PDB entry 8FLS | electron microscopy, 3.09 A resolution | chains P and R of the 6 polymer chains in the assembly

[Chain P]
Name: Abaloparatide
Amino-acid sequence (34 residues; each row starts with the number of its first residue):
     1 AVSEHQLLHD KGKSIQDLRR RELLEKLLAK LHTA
Not modelled in the structure: 33-34
Modified residues: Ala29 (alpha-aminoisobutyric acid; AIB)

[Chain R]
Name: Parathyroid hormone/parathyroid hormone-related peptide receptor
From: Homo sapiens
UniProt: Q03431 (PTH1R_HUMAN); residue numbers follow UniProt; this construct covers 28-593
Amino-acid sequence (616 residues; numbered -3 to 612; the number before each row is that of its first residue; numbers below 1 keep their minus sign (Met-3 is residue -3)):
    -3 MKTIIALSYI FCLVFADYKD DDDLEVLFQG PADDVMTKEE QIFLLHRAQA QCEKRLKEVL
    57 QRPASIMESD KGWTSASTSG KPRKDKASGK LYPESEEDKE APTGSRYRGR PCLPEWDHIL
   117 CWPLGAPGEV VAVPCPDYIY DFNHKGHAYR RCDRNGSWEL VPGHNRTWAN YSECVKFLTN
   177 ETREREVFDR LGMIYTVGYS VSLASLTVAV LILAYFRRLH CTRNYIHMHL FLSFMLRAVS
   237 IFVKDAVLYS GATLDEAERL TEEELRAIAQ APPPPATAAA GYAGCRVAVT FFLYFLATNY
   297 YWILVEGLYL HSLIFMAFFS EKKYLWGFTV FGWGLPAVFV AVWVSVRATL ANTGCWDLSS
   357 GNKKWIIQVP ILASIVLNFI LFINIVRVLA TKLRETNAGR CDTRQQYRKL LKSTLVLMPL
   417 FGVHYIVFMA TPYTEVSGTL WQVQMHYEML FNSFQGFFVA IIYCFCNGEV QAEIKKSWSR
   477 WTLALDFKRK ARSGSSSYSY GPMVSHTSVT NVGPRVGLGL PLSPRLLPTA TTNGHPQLPG
   537 HAKPGTPALE TLETTPPAMA APKDDGFLNG SCSGLDEEAS GPERPPALLQ EEWETVMPAG
   597 LEVLFQGPHH HHHHHH
Not modelled in the structure: -3 to 30, 55-104, 247-276, 393-398, 479-612
Construct notes: expression tag (-3 to 27, 594-612)
Disulfides: Cys48-Cys117, Cys108-Cys148, Cys131-Cys170, Cys281-Cys351

[Interface between chain P and chain R]
Pairs across the interface - 67 pairs, chain P then chain R:
  Ala1(P) with Trp361(R), hydrophobic; Met425(R), hydrogen bond (backbone-backbone); Thr427(R), hydrogen bond (backbone-backbone); Tyr429(R), hydrophobic
  Val2(P) with Leu292(R), hydrophobic; Tyr296(R); Gln364(R), hydrogen bond (backbone-side chain); Ile367(R), hydrophobic
  Ser3(P) with Met441(R); Glu444(R), hydrogen bond; Met445(R); Asn448(R), hydrogen bond
  Glu4(P) with Tyr195(R), hydrogen bond; Arg233(R), salt bridge; Ile237(R); Phe288(R); Leu292(R); Met445(R); Asn448(R)
  His5(P) with Leu289(R); Lys360(R); Ile363(R); Gln364(R), hydrogen bond
  Gln6(P) with Tyr429(R); Thr430(R); Trp437(R); Gln440(R), hydrogen bond; Met441(R)
  Leu7(P) with Phe184(R), hydrophobic; Leu187(R), hydrophobic; Tyr191(R), hydrophobic; Met445(R), hydrophobic
  Leu8(P) with Lys240(R); Leu244(R), hydrophobic; Tyr245(R); Phe288(R), hydrophobic; Asp353(R)
  His9(P) with Asp353(R); Ser355(R); Lys360(R); Tyr429(R), hydrogen bond
  Asp10(P) with Val432(R); Trp437(R), hydrogen bond
  Lys11(P) with Phe184(R); Tyr245(R)
  Gly12(P) with Asp353(R)
  Ser14(P) with Glu180(R), hydrogen bond; Phe184(R)
  Ile15(P) with Tyr245(R), hydrophobic
  Gln16(P) with Val31(R); Met32(R), hydrogen bond (side chain-backbone); Thr33(R)
  Leu18(P) with Arg181(R)
  Arg20(P) with Met32(R), hydrogen bond (side chain-backbone); Tyr136(R); Asp137(R), salt bridge
  Arg21(P) with Asp137(R), salt bridge
  Leu23(P) with Lys34(R); Ile38(R), hydrophobic
  Leu24(P) with Asp137(R); Phe138(R), hydrophobic
  Leu28(P) with Ile115(R), hydrophobic; Tyr167(R), hydrophobic; Val171(R), hydrophobic
  Leu31(P) with Asp113(R); Ile115(R), hydrophobic
  His32(P) with Ala165(R)
Other interface residues (no listed pair), chain P (25 interface residues in all): Arg19, Leu27
Other interface residues (no listed pair), chain R (53 interface residues in all): Leu41, His114, Asn166, Leu174, Leu354, Leu368, Phe424
From the paper, about this interface:
  - specific contacts: Val2(P)-Leu292(R) (hydrophobic contact), Glu4(P)-Arg233(R) (salt bridge), Gln6(P)-Gln440(R) (hydrogen bond), Leu7(P)-Met441(R) (hydrophobic contact)

[In short]
25 residues of chain P and 53 residues of chain R are in contact, with 13 hydrogen bonds and 3 salt bridges.
Polar pairs include Glu4(P)-Arg233(R), Arg20(P)-Asp137(R) and Arg21(P)-Asp137(R). The paper describes
hydrophobic contacts between Val2(P) and Leu292(R) and Leu7(P) and Met441(R); a salt bridge between Glu4(P)
and Arg233(R); a hydrogen bond between Gln6(P) and Gln440(R).
Here chain P is Abaloparatide and chain R is Parathyroid hormone/parathyroid hormone-related peptide receptor
(Homo sapiens). Entry 8FLS (Human PTH1R in complex with Abaloparatide and Gs) was determined by electron
microscopy, deposited together with 8FLQ, 8FLR, 8FLT and 8FLU.
